5M5V - chains A and I of the 4 polymer chains in the assembly; structure by X-ray diffraction, 1.96 A resolution.

== Chain A ==
Molecule: Clathrin heavy chain 1
Organism: Bos taurus
UniProtKB: P49951 (CLH1_BOVIN); numbering as in UniProt (aligned over 1-363)
Chain sequence (365 residues; row label = number of the first residue in the row; numbers below 1 keep their minus sign (Gly-1 is residue -1)):
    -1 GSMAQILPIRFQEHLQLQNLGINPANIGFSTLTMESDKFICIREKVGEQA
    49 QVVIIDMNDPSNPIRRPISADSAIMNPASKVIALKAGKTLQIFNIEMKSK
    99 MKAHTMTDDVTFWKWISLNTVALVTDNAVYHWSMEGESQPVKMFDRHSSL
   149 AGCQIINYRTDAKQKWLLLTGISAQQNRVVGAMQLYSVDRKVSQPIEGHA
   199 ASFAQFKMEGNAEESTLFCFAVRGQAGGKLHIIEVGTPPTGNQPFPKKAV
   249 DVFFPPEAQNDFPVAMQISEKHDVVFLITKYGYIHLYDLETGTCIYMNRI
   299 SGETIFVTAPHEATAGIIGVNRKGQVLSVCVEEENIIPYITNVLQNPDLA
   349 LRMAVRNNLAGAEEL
Unresolved in the structure: -1 to 3
Construct notes: expression tag (-1 to 0)
UniProt features mapped onto this chain:
  - region: Ala68 to Asp107 (WD40-like repeat 2), Thr302 to Glu330 (WD40-like repeat 7)
  - modified residue: Ala2 (N-acetylalanine), Ser67 (Phosphoserine), Thr105 (Phosphothreonine), Tyr184 (Phosphotyrosine)
What the authors report for this chain:
  - mutagenesis - Q89A/F91K, Q192Y: unchanged binding to GST-AmphCBM
  - mutagenesis - Q89A/F91K, Q192Y: unchanged binding to GST-Amph4T1
  - mutagenesis - Q89A/F91K, Q192Y: decreased binding to GST-AP2CBM
  - mutagenesis - Q89A/F91K/Q192Y: abolished binding to GST-AP2CBM
  - mutagenesis - Q152L/I154Q, I154Q: decreased binding to GST-Wbox
  - mutagenesis - E11K: decreased stability
  - mutagenesis - F9W: unchanged stability
  - mutagenesis - Q14D/Q16M/N17S: increased stability

== Chain I ==
Molecule: Large delta antigen
Notes: fragment: Clathrin-box like motif
UniProtKB: A4ZNG7 (A4ZNG7_HDV); residues 1-9 here correspond to UniProt positions 202-210 (UniProt number = residue number + 201)
Chain sequence (9 residues; numbered 1 to 9; the number before each row is that of its first residue):
     1 SPRLPLLES
Unresolved in the structure: 1-3, 8-9
Construct notes: engineered mutation Ser1 (Pro202 in A4ZNG7), Ser9 (Cys210 in A4ZNG7)

== Chain A / chain I interface ==
Pairs across the interface - 12 pairs, chain A then chain I:
  Trp164(A) - Leu6(I)  hydrophobic
  Leu183(A) - Leu6(I)
  Leu183(A) - Leu7(I)  hydrophobic
  Ser185(A) - Leu6(I)
  Arg188(A) - Leu6(I)
  Val190(A) - Leu6(I)
  Gln192(A) - Pro5(I)
  Gln192(A) - Leu6(I)  hydrogen bond (side chain-backbone)
  Gln192(A) - Leu7(I)  hydrogen bond (side chain-backbone)
  Ile194(A) - Leu7(I)  hydrophobic
  Phe216(A) - Leu7(I)  hydrophobic
  Val233(A) - Leu7(I)  hydrophobic
Also at the interface, not in a pair above, chain A (14 interface residues in all): Tyr184, Ser191, Phe218, Ile231, Gly234
Also at the interface, not in a pair above, chain I (4 interface residues in all): Leu4
From the paper, about this interface:
  - interface residues, chain A: Gln192(A)

== Overview ==
Chain A and chain I form an interface of 14 and 4 residues respectively; the contacts include 2 hydrogen
bonds. Polar pairs include Gln192(A)-Leu6(I) and Gln192(A)-Leu7(I). The paper reports that Q89A/F91K and Q192Y
of chain A reduce binding to GST-AP2CBM; the interface residue Gln192(A); 8 substitutions were tested in all.
Chain A is Clathrin heavy chain 1 (Bos taurus) and chain I is Large delta antigen; the structure, Clathrin
heavy chain N-terminal domain bound to a clathrin-box motif from hepatitis D virus large antigen ..., was
determined by X-ray diffraction together with 5M61, 5M5S, 5M5T and 5M5R from the same study.
